PDB entry 5D1Z | X-ray diffraction, 3.17 A resolution | chains C and G of the 10 polymer chains in the assembly

[Chain C]
Name: D4-10 Light Chain
Organism: Homo sapiens
Chain sequence (214 residues; each row starts with the number of its first residue):
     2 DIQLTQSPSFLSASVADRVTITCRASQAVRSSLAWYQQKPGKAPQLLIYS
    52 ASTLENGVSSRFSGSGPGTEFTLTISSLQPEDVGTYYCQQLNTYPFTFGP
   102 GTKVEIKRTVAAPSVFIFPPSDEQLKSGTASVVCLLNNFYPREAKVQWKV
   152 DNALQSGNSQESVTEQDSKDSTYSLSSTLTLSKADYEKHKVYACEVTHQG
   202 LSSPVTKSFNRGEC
Disordered / not traced: 126-130, 215
Disulfide bonds: C24-C89, C135-C195

[Chain G]
Name: Y10 Heavy Chain
Organism: Homo sapiens
Chain sequence (264 residues; row label = number of the first residue in the row):
     1 AEVQLVESGGGVVQPGGSLRLSCAASGFTFNKFWMNWVRQAPGKGLEWVA
    51 DIQVDGSEKNYVDSVKGRFTISRDNGKNSLYLQMNSLRAEDTGVYYCARG
   101 RYDYWSGYLSPWGQGTLVTVSSASTKGPSVFPLAPSSKSTSGGTAALGCL
   151 VKDYFPEPVTVSWNSGALTSGVHTFPAVLQSSGLYSLSSVVTVPSSSLGT
   201 QTYICNVNHKPSNTKVDKKVEPKSCGGGSGHHHHHHHHHHGGDYKDHDGD
   251 YKDHDIDYKDDDDK
Disordered / not traced: 138-140, 226-264
Disulfide bonds: C23-C97, C149-C205

[How chain C and chain G interact]
Residue-residue contacts (7):
  L55(C) - S165(G)  hydrogen bond (backbone-side chain)
  N57(C) - S165(G)
  N57(C) - G166(G)
  N57(C) - A167(G)
  G58(C) - A167(G)
  S61(C) - T202(G)
  S61(C) - I204(G)
Also at the interface, not in a pair above, chain C (5 interface residues in all): E56
Also at the interface, not in a pair above, chain G (6 interface residues in all): N164

[Summary]
The interface between chain C and chain G involves 5 residues on one side and 6 on the other, with 1 hydrogen
bond. The hydrogen-bonded pair is L55(C)-S165(G).
Chain C is D4-10 Light Chain and chain G is Y10 Heavy Chain, both from Homo sapiens; the structure, IsdB NEAT1
bound by clone D4-10, was determined by X-ray diffraction together with 5D1X from the same study.
